PDB entry 6VOH | electron microscopy, 4.16 A resolution (low resolution: residue-level contacts below are approximate; hydrogen-bond / salt-bridge calls are withheld) | chains B and D of the 26 polymer chains in the assembly

# Chain B
Molecule: ATP synthase subunit alpha, chloroplastic
From: Spinacia oleracea
Notes: EC 7.1.2.2
UniProt: P06450 (ATPA_SPIOL); residues 1-507 here = UniProt positions 1-507
Chain sequence (507 residues; each row starts with the number of its first residue):
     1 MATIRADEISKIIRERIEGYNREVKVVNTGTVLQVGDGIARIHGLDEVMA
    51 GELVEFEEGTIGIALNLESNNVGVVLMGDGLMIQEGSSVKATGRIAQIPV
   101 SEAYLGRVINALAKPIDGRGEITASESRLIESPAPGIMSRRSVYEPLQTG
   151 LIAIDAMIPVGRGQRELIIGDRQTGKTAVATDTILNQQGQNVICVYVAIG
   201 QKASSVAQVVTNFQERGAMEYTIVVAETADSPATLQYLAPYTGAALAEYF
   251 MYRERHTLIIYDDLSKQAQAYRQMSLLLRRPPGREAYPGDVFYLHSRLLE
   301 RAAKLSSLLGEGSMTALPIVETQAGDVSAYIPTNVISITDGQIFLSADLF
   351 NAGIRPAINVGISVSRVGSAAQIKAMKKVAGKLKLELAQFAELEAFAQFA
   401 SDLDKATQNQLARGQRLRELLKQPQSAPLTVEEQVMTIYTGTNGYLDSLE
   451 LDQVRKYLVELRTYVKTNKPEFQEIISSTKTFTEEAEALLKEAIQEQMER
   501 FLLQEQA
Not modelled in the structure: 1, 504-507
Ligand contacts:
  - ATP (adenosine-5'-triphosphate), molecule 1: Gln173, Thr174, Gly175, Lys176, Thr177, Ala178, Gln201, Ser205, Asp263, Glu321, Phe350, Arg355, Pro356, Gln425
  - ATP, molecule 2: Ser337, Val364, Arg366
UniProt features mapped onto this chain:
  - binding site (ATP): Gly170 to Thr177
  - site: Ser363 (Required for activity)

# Chain D
Molecule: ATP synthase subunit beta, chloroplastic
From: Spinacia oleracea
Notes: EC 7.1.2.2
UniProt: P00825 (ATPB_SPIOL); residues 1-498 here = UniProt positions 1-498
Chain sequence (498 residues; each row starts with the number of its first residue):
     1 MRINPTTSDPGVSTLEKKNLGRIAQIIGPVLDVAFPPGKMPNIYNALIVK
    51 GRDTAGQPMNVTCEVQQLLGNNRVRAVAMSATDGLTRGMEVIDTGAPLSV
   101 PVGGATLGRIFNVLGEPVDNLGPVDTRTTSPIHRSAPAFTQLDTKLSIFE
   151 TGIKVVDLLAPYRRGGKIGLFGGAGVGKTVLIMELINNIAKAHGGVSVFG
   201 GVGERTREGNDLYMEMKESGVINEQNIAESKVALVYGQMNEPPGARMRVG
   251 LTALTMAEYFRDVNEQDVLLFIDNIFRFVQAGSEVSALLGRMPSAVGYQP
   301 TLSTEMGSLQERITSTKEGSITSIQAVYVPADDLTDPAPATTFAHLDATT
   351 VLSRGLAAKGIYPAVDPLDSTSTMLQPRIVGEEHYEIAQRVKETLQRYKE
   401 LQDIIAILGLDELSEEDRLTVARARKIERFLSQPFFVAEVFTGSPGKYVG
   451 LAETIRGFQLILSGELDSLPEQAFYLVGNIDEATAKAMNLEMESKLKK
Not modelled in the structure: 1-16, 495-498
Ligand contacts:
  - ATP (adenosine-5'-triphosphate), molecule 1: Gly173, Ala174, Gly175, Val176, Gly177, Lys178, Thr179, Val180, Gly203, Glu204, Arg205, Asp273, Asn274, Tyr362, Gln433, Phe435, Ala438, Phe441, Thr442
  - ATP, molecule 2: Ser372, Thr373, Leu375, Gln376, Tyr385
UniProt features mapped onto this chain:
  - binding site (ATP): Gly172 to Thr179

# Chain B / chain D interface
Residue-residue contacts (97; chain B residue first):
  Asp46(B) with Arg87(D)
  Val48(B) with Thr86(D)
  Met49(B) with Arg52(D); Gly84(D); Leu85(D); Thr86(D)
  Ala50(B) with Ile26(D); Thr82(D); Asp83(D); Gly84(D); Leu85(D)
  Gly51(B) with Asp83(D)
  Asn66(B) with Ile26(D); Ile27(D)
  Leu67(B) with Gln25(D); Ile26(D); Arg87(D)
  Glu68(B) with Ala24(D); Gln25(D); Arg87(D)
  Ser69(B) with Ala24(D); Gln25(D); Arg73(D); Arg87(D)
  Asn70(B) with Arg87(D)
  Glu131(B) with Asp83(D)
  Ala134(B) with Asn240(D)
  Ile137(B) with Ile110(D); Val118(D); Thr206(D); Gly209(D); Asn210(D); Tyr236(D)
  Met138(B) with Asp119(D)
  Arg140(B) with Thr206(D); Asn210(D)
  Arg141(B) with Asn210(D)
  Ser142(B) with Asp211(D)
  Arg165(B) with Arg207(D)
  Arg280(B) with Ile27(D); Leu288(D)
  Pro281(B) with Ala287(D); Pro293(D)
  Pro282(B) with Val296(D); Gly297(D)
  Gly283(B) with Val296(D); Gly297(D)
  Arg284(B) with Tyr298(D); Pro330(D); Ala331(D); Asp336(D)
  Gly289(B) with Gln280(D); Glu284(D)
  Asp290(B) with Glu284(D)
  Phe292(B) with Met239(D); Arg277(D); Gln280(D)
  Tyr293(B) with Pro242(D); Arg246(D)
  Ser296(B) with Met239(D)
  Glu300(B) with Glu204(D); Arg205(D); Thr206(D); Gln238(D); Met239(D); Asn240(D)
  Val327(B) with Arg354(D)
  Ser328(B) with Asp332(D); Arg354(D)
  Tyr330(B) with Gln280(D)
  Thr333(B) with Ala174(D); Tyr328(D); Ala331(D)
  Ile336(B) with Ala174(D); Gly175(D); Arg205(D)
  Ser337(B) with Ala174(D); Arg205(D); Arg277(D); Tyr328(D)
  Ile338(B) with Met239(D)
  Thr339(B) with Arg205(D)
  Asp340(B) with Arg205(D); Arg207(D)
  Gln342(B) with Gly175(D)
  Arg366(B) with Thr179(D); Met183(D); Arg205(D); Arg207(D); Phe441(D)
  Val367(B) with Val440(D)
  Gly368(B) with Val440(D)
  Ser369(B) with Val440(D); Phe441(D)
  Ala370(B) with Val440(D)
  Lys384(B) with Thr442(D)
  Glu392(B) with Gln472(D)
Other interface residues (no listed pair), chain B (54 interface residues in all): Glu47, Leu65, Asn71, Val72, Ile95, Arg297, Ala329, Ser365
Other interface residues (no listed pair), chain D (60 interface residues in all): Gly28, Asn120, Gly203, Glu208, Met214, Glu241, Pro243, Asp333, Arg429

# Overview
54 residues of chain B and 60 residues of chain D are in contact. One ATP molecule is bound between chain B
and chain D. Chain B binds ATP. Chain D binds ATP.
Here chain B is ATP synthase subunit alpha, chloroplastic and chain D is ATP synthase subunit beta,
chloroplastic, both from Spinacia oleracea. Entry 6VOH (Chloroplast ATP synthase (O1, CF1FO)) was determined
by electron microscopy (same publication as 6VM1, 6VM4, 6VMB, 6VMD, 6VMG, 6VOF and 8 further entries).
